Entry 6RJ9 (electron microscopy, 3.20 A resolution); this record covers chains A and B of the 5 polymer chains in the assembly.

Chain A (and B):
Name: AcrIIA6
Organism: Streptococcus phage D1811
Notes: chain B of this document is another copy of the same molecule, construct and numbering; everything in this record applies to it too
UniProtKB: A0A2U7VKE8 (A0A2U7VKE8_9CAUD); residues 1-183 here = UniProt positions 1-183
Sequence (183 residues; numbered 1 to 183; the number before each row is that of its first residue):
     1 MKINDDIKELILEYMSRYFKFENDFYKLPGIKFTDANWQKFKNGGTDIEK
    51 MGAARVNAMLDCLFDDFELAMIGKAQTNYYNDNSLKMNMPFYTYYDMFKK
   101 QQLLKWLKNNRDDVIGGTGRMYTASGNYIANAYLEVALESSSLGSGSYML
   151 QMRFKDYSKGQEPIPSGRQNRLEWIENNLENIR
Reported in the primary citation:
  - binding site for sgRNA: T118, R120, Y128, Q161, G167, R168, R171

Interface between chain A and chain B:
Pairs across the interface (36; chain A residue first):
  M1(A) with N57(B); D61(B), hydrogen bond (backbone-side chain)
  I3(A) with A53(B); N57(B)
  E49(A) with A53(B); A54(B)
  M51(A) with M51(B); G52(B); A53(B), hydrogen bond (backbone-backbone)
  G52(A) with M51(B)
  A53(A) with E49(B); M51(B), hydrogen bond (backbone-backbone); V56(B), hydrophobic
  A54(A) with E49(B)
  N57(A) with M1(B); N57(B), hydrogen bond
  D61(A) with M1(B)
  D66(A) with A70(B); K74(B), salt bridge
  A70(A) with D66(B); M149(B), hydrophobic
  M71(A) with M149(B), hydrophobic
  G73(A) with D66(B)
  K74(A) with D66(B), hydrogen bond (backbone-side chain); L143(B); Y148(B), hydrogen bond (side chain-backbone)
  F98(A) with L143(B), hydrophobic
  Q102(A) with M149(B)
  K105(A) with S142(B)
  S140(A) with K105(B), hydrogen bond (backbone-side chain)
  L143(A) with N78(B)
  S147(A) with K74(B)
  Y148(A) with K74(B), hydrogen bond (backbone-side chain)
  M149(A) with A70(B), hydrophobic; M71(B), hydrophobic; K74(B)
Other interface residues (no listed pair), chain A (28 interface residues in all): K2, I48, V56, F67, S141, S142
Other interface residues (no listed pair), chain B (28 interface residues in all): I3, I48, K50, F67, G73, F98, Q102, S147, L150

Summary:
The chain A/chain B interface involves 28 residues from each chain, with 8 hydrogen bonds and 1 salt bridge.
Polar pairs include D66(A)-K74(B), M1(A)-D61(B) and N57(A)-N57(B). From the paper: a binding site for sgRNA at
T118(A), R120(A) and Y128(A) among others.
Both chains are AcrIIA6 (Streptococcus phage D1811). Entry 6RJ9 (Cryo-EM structure of
St1Cas9-sgRNA-tDNA20-AcrIIA6 monomeric assembly) was determined by electron microscopy together with 6RJA,
6RJD and 6RJG from the same study.
